Entry 5YT0 (X-ray diffraction, 1.89 A resolution); this record covers chains A and B.

== Chain A ==
Name: Probable translation initiation factor IF-2
Organism: Aeropyrum pernix K1
UniProt: Q9Y9B3 (IF2P_AERPE); residue numbers follow UniProt; this construct covers 1-358
Amino-acid sequence (364 residues; numbered 1 to 364; the number before each row is that of its first residue):
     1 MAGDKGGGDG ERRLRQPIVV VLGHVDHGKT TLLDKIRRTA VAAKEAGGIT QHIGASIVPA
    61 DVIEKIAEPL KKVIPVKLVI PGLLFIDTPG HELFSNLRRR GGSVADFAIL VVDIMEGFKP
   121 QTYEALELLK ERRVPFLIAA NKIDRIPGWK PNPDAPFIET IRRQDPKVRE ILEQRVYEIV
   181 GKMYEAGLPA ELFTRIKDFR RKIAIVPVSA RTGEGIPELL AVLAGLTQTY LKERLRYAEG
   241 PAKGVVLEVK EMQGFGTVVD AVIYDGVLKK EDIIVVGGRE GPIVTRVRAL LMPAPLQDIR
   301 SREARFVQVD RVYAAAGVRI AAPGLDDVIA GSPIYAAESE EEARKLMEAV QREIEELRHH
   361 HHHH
Unresolved in the structure: 1-13, 45-47, 101, 296-305, 359-364
Construct notes: expression tag (359-364)
Ligand contacts: GDP (guanosine-5'-diphosphate): His-24, Val-25, Asp-26, His-27, Gly-28, Lys-29, Thr-30, Thr-31, Asn-141, Lys-142, Asp-144, Arg-145, Ser-209, Ala-210, Arg-211
UniProt features mapped onto this chain:
  - region: Gly-23 to Thr-30 (G1), Gly-48 to His-52 (G2), Asp-87 to Gly-90 (G3), Asn-141 to Asp-144 (G4), Ser-209 to Arg-211 (G5)
  - binding site (GTP): Gly-23 to Thr-30, Asp-87 to His-91, Asn-141 to Asp-144
What the authors report for this chain:
  - conformationally variable residues (loop rearrangement, side-chain flip): Val-73, Ile-74, Arg-162, Arg-169

== Chain B ==
Name: Archaeal ribosomal stalk protein aP1
Amino-acid sequence (21 residues; each row starts with the number of its first residue):
    91 KKKKKKEEEV DLSGLSGMFG F
Unresolved in the structure: 91-100
What the authors report for this chain:
  - mutagenesis - L102S, F111DEL: unchanged binding to Probable translation initiation factor IF-2 (chain A)

== How chain A and chain B interact ==
Residue-residue contacts (29):
  Val-73(A) / Gly-107(B)
  Val-73(A) / Phe-111(B)  hydrophobic
  Ile-74(A) / Gly-104(B)
  Ile-74(A) / Leu-105(B)
  Pro-75(A) / Ser-103(B)
  Pro-75(A) / Gly-104(B)
  Ile-158(A) / Phe-111(B)  hydrophobic
  Arg-162(A) / Phe-111(B)  hydrogen bond (side chain-backbone)
  Arg-169(A) / Phe-111(B)  hydrogen bond (side chain-backbone)
  Phe-193(A) / Met-108(B)  hydrophobic
  Thr-194(A) / Met-108(B)
  Thr-194(A) / Phe-109(B)
  Thr-194(A) / Gly-110(B)  hydrogen bond (backbone-backbone)
  Thr-194(A) / Phe-111(B)  hydrogen bond (side chain-backbone)
  Arg-195(A) / Phe-109(B)
  Ile-196(A) / Ser-106(B)
  Ile-196(A) / Phe-109(B)
  Lys-197(A) / Asp-101(B)
  Lys-197(A) / Ser-106(B)
  Lys-197(A) / Phe-109(B)
  Phe-199(A) / Leu-105(B)  hydrophobic
  Phe-199(A) / Ser-106(B)
  Ala-221(A) / Leu-105(B)
  Leu-226(A) / Leu-105(B)  hydrophobic
  Thr-229(A) / Leu-102(B)
  Thr-229(A) / Ser-103(B)
  Tyr-230(A) / Asp-101(B)
  Tyr-230(A) / Leu-102(B)
  Tyr-230(A) / Ser-103(B)
Also at the interface, not in a pair above, chain A (21 interface residues in all): Leu-70, Ile-161, Glu-218, Val-222, Gly-225
The authors on this interface:
  - pairs named by the authors: Arg-162(A)/Phe-111(B), Arg-169(A)/Phe-111(B), Thr-194(A)/Phe-111(B) (hydrogen bond)
  - interface residues, chain A: Leu-70(A), Val-73(A), Ile-74(A), Ile-158(A), Phe-193(A), Thr-194(A), Arg-195(A), Lys-197(A), Phe-199(A), Glu-218(A), Ala-221(A), Val-222(A), Leu-226(A), Thr-229(A), Tyr-230(A)
  - hot spots on chain A (mutagenesis) - L70A: abolished binding to Archaeal ribosomal stalk protein aP1 (chain B)
  - hot spots on chain A (mutagenesis) - L70A/V73A/I74A, V73A, I74A, I158A, I158A/E218A/V222A/L226A, F193A, F193A/T194A/R195A/K197A/F199A, T194A, R195A, K197A, F199A, E218A, V222A, L226A: decreased binding to Archaeal ribosomal stalk protein aP1 (chain B)
  - interface residues, chain B: Asp-101(B), Leu-102(B), Ser-103(B), Leu-105(B), Met-108(B), Phe-111(B)
  - hot spots on chain B (mutagenesis) - L105S, M108S: abolished binding to Probable translation initiation factor IF-2 (chain A)

== Summary ==
Chain A and chain B form an interface of 21 and 11 residues respectively; the contacts include 4 hydrogen
bonds. Among the polar pairs are Arg-162(A)/Phe-111(B), Arg-169(A)/Phe-111(B) and Thr-194(A)/Phe-111(B). The
paper describes contacts between Arg-162(A) and Phe-111(B) and Arg-169(A) and Phe-111(B); a hydrogen bond
between Thr-194(A) and Phe-111(B). From the paper: L70A/V73A/I74A, V73A and I74A of chain A, among others,
reduce binding to Archaeal ribosomal stalk protein aP1 (chain B); interface residues Leu-70(A), Val-73(A) and
Asp-101(B) among others; 19 substitutions were tested in all.
Here chain A is Probable translation initiation factor IF-2 (Aeropyrum pernix K1) and chain B is Archaeal
ribosomal stalk protein aP1. Entry 5YT0 (Crystal structure of the complex of archaeal ribosomal stalk protein
aP1 and archaeal translation initiation factor ...) was determined by X-ray diffraction.
